5M5W - chains A and I of the 16 polymer chains in the assembly; structure by electron microscopy, 3.80 A resolution.

[Chain A]
Molecule: DNA-directed RNA polymerase I subunit RPA190
Source organism: Saccharomyces cerevisiae S288c
Notes: EC 2.7.7.6
UniProtKB: P10964 (RPA1_YEAST); numbering as in UniProt (aligned over 1-1664)
Chain sequence (1664 residues; row label = number of the first residue in the row):
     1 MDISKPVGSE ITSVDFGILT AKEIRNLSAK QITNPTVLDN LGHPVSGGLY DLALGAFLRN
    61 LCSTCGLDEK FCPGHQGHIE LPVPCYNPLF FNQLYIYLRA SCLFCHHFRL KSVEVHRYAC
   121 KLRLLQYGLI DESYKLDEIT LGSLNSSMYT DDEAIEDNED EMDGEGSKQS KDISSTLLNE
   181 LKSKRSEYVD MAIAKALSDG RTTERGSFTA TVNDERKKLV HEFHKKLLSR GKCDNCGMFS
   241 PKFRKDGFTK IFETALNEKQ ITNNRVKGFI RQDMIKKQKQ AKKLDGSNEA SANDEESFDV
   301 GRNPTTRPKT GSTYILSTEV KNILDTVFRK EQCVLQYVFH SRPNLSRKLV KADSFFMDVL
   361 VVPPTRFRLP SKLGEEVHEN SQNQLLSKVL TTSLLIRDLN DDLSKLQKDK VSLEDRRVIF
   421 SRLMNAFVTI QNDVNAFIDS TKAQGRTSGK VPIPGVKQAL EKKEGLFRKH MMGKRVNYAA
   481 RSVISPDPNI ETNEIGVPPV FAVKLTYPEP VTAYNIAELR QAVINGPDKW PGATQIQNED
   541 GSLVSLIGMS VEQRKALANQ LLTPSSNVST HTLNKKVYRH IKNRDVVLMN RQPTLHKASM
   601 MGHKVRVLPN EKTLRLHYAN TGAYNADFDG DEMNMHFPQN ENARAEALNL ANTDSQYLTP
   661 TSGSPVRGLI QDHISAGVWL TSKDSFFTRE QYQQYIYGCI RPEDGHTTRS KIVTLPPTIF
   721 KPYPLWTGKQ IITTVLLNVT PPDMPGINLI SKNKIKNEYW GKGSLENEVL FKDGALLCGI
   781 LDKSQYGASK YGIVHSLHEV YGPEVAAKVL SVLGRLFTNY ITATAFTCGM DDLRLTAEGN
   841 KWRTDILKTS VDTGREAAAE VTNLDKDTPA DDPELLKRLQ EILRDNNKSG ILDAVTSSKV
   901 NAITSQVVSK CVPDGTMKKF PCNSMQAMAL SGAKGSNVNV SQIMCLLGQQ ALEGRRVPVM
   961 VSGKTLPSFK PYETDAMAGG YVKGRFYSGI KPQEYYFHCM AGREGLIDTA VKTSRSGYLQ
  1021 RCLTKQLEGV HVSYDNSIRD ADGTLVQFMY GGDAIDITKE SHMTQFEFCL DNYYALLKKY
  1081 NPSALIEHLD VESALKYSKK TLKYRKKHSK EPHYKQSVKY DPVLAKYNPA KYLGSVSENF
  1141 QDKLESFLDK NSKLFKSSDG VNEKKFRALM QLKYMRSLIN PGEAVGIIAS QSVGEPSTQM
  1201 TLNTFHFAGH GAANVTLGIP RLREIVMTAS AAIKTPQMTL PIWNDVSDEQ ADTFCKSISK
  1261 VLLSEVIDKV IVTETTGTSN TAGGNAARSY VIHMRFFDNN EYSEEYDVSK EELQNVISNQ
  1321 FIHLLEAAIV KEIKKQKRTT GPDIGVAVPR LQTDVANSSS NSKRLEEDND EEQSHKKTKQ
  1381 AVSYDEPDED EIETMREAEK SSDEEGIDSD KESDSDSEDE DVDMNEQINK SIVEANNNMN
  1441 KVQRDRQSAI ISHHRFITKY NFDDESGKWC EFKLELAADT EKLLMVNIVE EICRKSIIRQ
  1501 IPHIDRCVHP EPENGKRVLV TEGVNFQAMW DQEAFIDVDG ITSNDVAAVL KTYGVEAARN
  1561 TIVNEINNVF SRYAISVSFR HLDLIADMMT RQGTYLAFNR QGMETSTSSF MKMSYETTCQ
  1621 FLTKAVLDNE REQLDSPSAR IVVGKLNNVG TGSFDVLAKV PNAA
Unresolved in the structure: 144-170, 271-311, 407-416, 1154-1159, 1208-1213, 1353-1432, 1664
Metal / ion sites: Zn2+ site 1: C62, C65, C72, H75; Zn2+ site 2: C102, C105, C233, C236
Curated features (UniProtKB/Swiss-Prot):
  - region: P992 to E1004 (Bridging helix)
  - binding site (Zn(2+)): C62, C65, C72, H75, C102, C105, C233, C236
  - binding site (Mg(2+)): D627, D629, D631
  - modified residue (Phosphoserine): S889, S1636
Reported in the primary citation:
  - conformationally variable residues (order/disorder transition): A443 to G455, T1013

[Chain I]
Molecule: DNA-directed RNA polymerase I subunit RPA12
Source organism: Saccharomyces cerevisiae S288c
UniProtKB: P32529 (RPA12_YEAST); residue numbers follow UniProt; this construct covers 1-125
Chain sequence (125 residues; each row starts with the number of its first residue):
     1 MSVVGSLIFC LDCGDLLENP NAVLGSNVEC SQCKAIYPKS QFSNLKVVTT TADDAFPSSL
    61 RAKKSVVKTS LKKNELKDGA TIKEKCPQCG NEEMNYHTLQ LRSADEGATV FYTCTSCGYK
   121 FRTNN
Unresolved in the structure: 1, 99-108
Metal / ion sites: Zn2+ site 1: C13, C30; Zn2+ site 2: Q88, C89
Curated features (UniProtKB/Swiss-Prot):
  - zinc finger: C10 to C33 (C4-type), I82 to R122 (TFIIS-type)
  - binding site (Zn(2+)): C10, C13, C30, C33, C86, C89, C114, C117
  - mutagenesis: C10 (C10S: Severe growth defect), C13 (C13S: No effect), C30 (C30S: Limited growth defect), C33 (C33S: No effect)

[Interface between chain A and chain I]
Residue-residue contacts (84; chain A residue first):
  E860(A) with K68(I)
  V861(A) with V67(I); K68(I)
  N863(A) with V66(I), hydrogen bond (side chain-backbone); K68(I)
  R878(A) with V66(I)
  E881(A) with S65(I), hydrogen bond
  I882(A) with V67(I), hydrophobic
  N887(A) with T69(I), hydrogen bond (side chain-backbone)
  I891(A) with K68(I); T69(I); S70(I)
  S898(A) with K77(I)
  N901(A) with G79(I); A80(I); Y96(I)
  A902(A) with G79(I)
  S905(A) with G79(I), hydrogen bond (side chain-backbone); A80(I); T81(I), hydrogen bond (side chain-backbone)
  V908(A) with I82(I), hydrophobic; K83(I), hydrogen bond (backbone-side chain)
  S909(A) with K83(I)
  V912(A) with K83(I), hydrogen bond (backbone-side chain)
  P913(A) with K83(I)
  G935(A) with N125(I), hydrogen bond (backbone-backbone)
  S936(A) with E84(I); Y112(I), hydrogen bond
  N937(A) with I82(I); K83(I), hydrogen bond (side chain-backbone); E84(I), hydrogen bond
  V938(A) with Y96(I), hydrophobic; V110(I), hydrophobic
  L1202(A) with F111(I), hydrophobic
  F1205(A) with H97(I)
  F1207(A) with L76(I), hydrophobic
  S1264(A) with A55(I); F56(I)
  E1265(A) with S58(I)
  I1267(A) with F56(I), hydrophobic
  D1268(A) with R61(I), salt bridge; K64(I), salt bridge
  K1269(A) with T51(I)
  V1270(A) with T49(I); T50(I); T51(I), hydrogen bond (backbone-backbone); F56(I), hydrophobic
  I1271(A) with T49(I)
  V1272(A) with V48(I); T49(I), hydrogen bond (backbone-backbone)
  T1273(A) with K46(I); V47(I); V48(I)
  E1274(A) with K46(I); V47(I), hydrogen bond (backbone-backbone)
  T1275(A) with L45(I), hydrogen bond (side chain-backbone)
  T1276(A) with N44(I); L45(I), hydrogen bond (backbone-backbone)
  G1277(A) with N44(I)
  T1278(A) with S43(I), hydrogen bond (side chain-backbone)
  F1297(A) with L60(I), hydrophobic; K64(I)
  E1301(A) with L60(I); K64(I), salt bridge
  Y1302(A) with L60(I), hydrophobic
  Y1306(A) with S58(I); S59(I); L60(I)
  A1478(A) with N21(I), hydrogen bond (backbone-side chain)
  K1482(A) with S6(I), hydrogen bond
  V1486(A) with T49(I); T51(I)
  E1490(A) with T51(I), hydrogen bond; A55(I); F56(I)
  H1509(A) with K73(I), hydrogen bond (backbone-side chain)
  E1511(A) with K73(I); N74(I), hydrogen bond
  R1572(A) with K120(I), hydrogen bond (backbone-side chain); R122(I), hydrogen bond (backbone-side chain)
  Y1573(A) with F111(I), hydrophobic; R122(I), hydrogen bond (backbone-side chain)
  A1574(A) with K120(I); R122(I)
Also at the interface, not in a pair above, chain A (63 interface residues in all): N753, K754, K756, Y759, N767, K888, A894, V895, K899, K934, R1288, E1305, S1576
Also at the interface, not in a pair above, chain I (49 interface residues in all): N19, P57, K63, K85, E92, Y119, F121

[Summary]
The interface between chain A and chain I involves 63 residues on one side and 49 on the other; the contacts
include 25 hydrogen bonds and 3 salt bridges. Polar contacts include D1268(A)-R61(I), D1268(A)-K64(I) and
E1301(A)-K64(I). From the paper: conformational variability at A443(A) and T1013(A).
Here chain A is DNA-directed RNA polymerase I subunit RPA190 and chain I is DNA-directed RNA polymerase I
subunit RPA12, both from Saccharomyces cerevisiae S288c. Entry 5M5W (RNA Polymerase I open complex) was
determined by electron microscopy, deposited together with 5M5X, 5M5Y and 5M64.
